PDB entry 6KQH | X-ray diffraction, 3.18 A resolution | chains D and H of the 9 polymer chains in the assembly

# Chain D
Protein: DNA-directed RNA polymerase subunit beta'
From: Thermus thermophilus (strain HB8 / ATCC 27634 / DSM 579)
Notes: EC 2.7.7.6
Reference sequence: Q8RQE8 (RPOC_THET8); residues 1-1524 here = UniProt positions 1-1524
Sequence (1524 residues; numbered 1 to 1524; the number before each row is that of its first residue):
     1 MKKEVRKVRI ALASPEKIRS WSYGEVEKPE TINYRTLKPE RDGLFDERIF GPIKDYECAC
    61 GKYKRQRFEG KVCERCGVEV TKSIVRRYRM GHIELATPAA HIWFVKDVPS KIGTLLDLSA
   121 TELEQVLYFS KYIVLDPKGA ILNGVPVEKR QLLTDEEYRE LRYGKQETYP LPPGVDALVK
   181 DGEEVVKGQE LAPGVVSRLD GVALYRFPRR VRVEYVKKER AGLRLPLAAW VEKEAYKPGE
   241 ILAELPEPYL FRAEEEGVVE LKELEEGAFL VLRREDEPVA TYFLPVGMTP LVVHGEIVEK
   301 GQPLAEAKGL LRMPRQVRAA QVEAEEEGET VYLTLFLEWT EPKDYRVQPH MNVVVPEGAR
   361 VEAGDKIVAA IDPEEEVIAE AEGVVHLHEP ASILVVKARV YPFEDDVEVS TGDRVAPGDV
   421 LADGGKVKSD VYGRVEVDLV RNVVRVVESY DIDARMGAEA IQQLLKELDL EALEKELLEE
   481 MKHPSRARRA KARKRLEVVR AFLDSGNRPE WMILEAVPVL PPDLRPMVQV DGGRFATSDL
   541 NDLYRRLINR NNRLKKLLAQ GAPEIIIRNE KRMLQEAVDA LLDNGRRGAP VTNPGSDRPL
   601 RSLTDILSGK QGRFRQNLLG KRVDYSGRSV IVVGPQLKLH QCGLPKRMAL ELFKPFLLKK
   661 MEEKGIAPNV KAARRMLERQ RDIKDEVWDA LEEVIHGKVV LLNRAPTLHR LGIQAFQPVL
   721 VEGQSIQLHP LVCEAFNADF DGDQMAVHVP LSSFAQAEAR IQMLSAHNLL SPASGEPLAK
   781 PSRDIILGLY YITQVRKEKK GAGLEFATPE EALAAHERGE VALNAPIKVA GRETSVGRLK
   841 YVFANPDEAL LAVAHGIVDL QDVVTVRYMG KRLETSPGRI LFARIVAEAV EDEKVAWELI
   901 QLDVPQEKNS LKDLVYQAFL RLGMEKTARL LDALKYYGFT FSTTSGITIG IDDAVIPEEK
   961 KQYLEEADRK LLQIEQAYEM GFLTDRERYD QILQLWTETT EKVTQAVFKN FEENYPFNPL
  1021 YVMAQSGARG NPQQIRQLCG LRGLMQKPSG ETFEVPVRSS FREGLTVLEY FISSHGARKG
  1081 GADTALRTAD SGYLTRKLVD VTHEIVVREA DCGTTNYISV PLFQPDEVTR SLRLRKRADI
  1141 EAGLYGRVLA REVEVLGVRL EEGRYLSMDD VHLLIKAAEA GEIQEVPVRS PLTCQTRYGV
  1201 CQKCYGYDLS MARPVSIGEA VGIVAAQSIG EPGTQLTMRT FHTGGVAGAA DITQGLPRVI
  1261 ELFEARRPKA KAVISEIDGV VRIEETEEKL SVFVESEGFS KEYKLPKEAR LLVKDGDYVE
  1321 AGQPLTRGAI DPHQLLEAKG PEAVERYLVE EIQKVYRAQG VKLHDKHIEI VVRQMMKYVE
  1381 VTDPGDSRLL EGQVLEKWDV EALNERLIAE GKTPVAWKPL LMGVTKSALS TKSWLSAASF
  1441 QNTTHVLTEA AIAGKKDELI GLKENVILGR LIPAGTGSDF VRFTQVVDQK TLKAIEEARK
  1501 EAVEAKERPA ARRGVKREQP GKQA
Not modelled in the structure: 1-2, 1238-1251, 1503-1524
Bound ions: Zn2+ site 1: Cys58, Cys60, Cys73, Cys76; Mg2+ site 1: Asp739, Asp741, Asp743 (shared with 1 residue of chain I); Mg2+ site 2 near Lys840 (its only coordinating residue here); Zn2+ site 2: Cys1112, Cys1194, Cys1201, Cys1204

# Chain H
Molecule: 27-nt DNA strand
Sequence (27 nucleotides; row label = number of the first residue in the row):
     1 TATAATGGGA GCTGTCACGG ATGCAGG
Not modelled in the structure: 25-27

# How chain D and chain H interact
Residue-residue contacts (4):
  Pro109(D) - DA21(H)  phosphate contact
  Lys494(D) - DA21(H)  salt bridge to the phosphate
  Arg1266(D) - DA17(H)  phosphate contact
  Arg1266(D) - DC18(H)  salt bridge to the phosphate
Other interface residues (no listed pair), chain D (6 interface residues in all): Val108, Ser119, Ala120
Other interface residues (no listed pair), chain H (5 interface residues in all): DG20, DT22

# Overview
6 residues of chain D face 5 of chain H across their interface; the contacts include 2 salt bridges. Polar
pairs include Lys494(D)-DA21(H) and Arg1266(D)-DC18(H). The Zn2+ site 1 is built by Cys58(D), Cys60(D),
Cys73(D) and Cys76(D).
Here chain D is DNA-directed RNA polymerase subunit beta' (Thermus thermophilus (strain HB8 / ATCC 27634 / DSM
579)) and chain H is a 27-nt DNA strand. Entry 6KQH (Thermus thermophilus initial transcription complex
comprising sigma A and 5'-OH RNA of 7 nt) was determined by X-ray diffraction, deposited together with 6KQD,
6KQE, 6KQF, 6KQG, 6KQL, 6KQM and 6 further entries.
